Entry 7EJX (electron microscopy, 2.40 A resolution); this record covers chains B and S of the 5 polymer chains in the assembly.

== Chain B ==
Molecule: Guanine nucleotide-binding protein G(I)/G(S)/G(T) subunit beta-1
Organism: Homo sapiens
Reference sequence: P62873 (GBB1_HUMAN); numbering as in UniProt (aligned over 2-340)
Amino-acid sequence (357 residues; row label = number of the first residue in the row; numbers below 1 keep their minus sign (His-16 is residue -16)):
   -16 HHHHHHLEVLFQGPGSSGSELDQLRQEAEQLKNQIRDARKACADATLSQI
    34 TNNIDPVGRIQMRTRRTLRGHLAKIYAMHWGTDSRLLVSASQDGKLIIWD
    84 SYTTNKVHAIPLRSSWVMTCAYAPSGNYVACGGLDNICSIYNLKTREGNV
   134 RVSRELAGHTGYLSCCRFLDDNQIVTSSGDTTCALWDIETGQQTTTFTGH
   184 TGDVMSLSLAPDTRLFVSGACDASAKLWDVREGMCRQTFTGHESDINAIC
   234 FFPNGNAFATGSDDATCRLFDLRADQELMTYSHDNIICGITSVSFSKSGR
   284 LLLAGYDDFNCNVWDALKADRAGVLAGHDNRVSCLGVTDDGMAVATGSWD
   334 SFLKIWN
Unresolved in the structure: -16 to 3
Construct notes: expression tag (-16 to 1)
UniProt features mapped onto this chain:
  - modified residue: Ser2 (N-acetylserine), His266 (Phosphohistidine)
  - natural variant: Leu30 (L30F: In MRD42; uncertain significance), Arg52 (R52G: In MRD42), Gly64 (G64V: In MRD42), Asp76 (D76E: In MRD42; D76G: In MRD42), Gly77 (G77S: In MRD42), Lys78 (K78R: In MRD42), Ile80 (I80N: In MRD42; I80T: In MRD42), His91 (H91R: In MRD42; uncertain significance), Ala92 (A92T: In MRD42), Pro94 (P94S: In MRD42), Leu95 (L95P: In MRD42), Arg96 (R96L: In MRD42), 5 further natural variant entries in UniProt

== Chain S ==
Molecule: scFv16
Organism: Mus musculus
Notes: antibody fragment or engineered binder
Amino-acid sequence (259 residues; row label = number of the first residue in the row; note: 2 numbers in that range are skipped by the numbering (no residue carries them; nothing is unmodelled there); a row labelled like 121A-121N holds insertion residues (121A, then the next letters in order)):
     1 DVQLVESGGGLVQPGGSRKLSCSASGFAFSSFGMHWVRQAPEKGLEWVAY
    51 ISSGSGTIYYADTVKGRFTISRDDPKNTLFLQMTSLRSEDTAMYYCVRSI
   101 YYYGSSPFDFWGQGTTLTVSS
121A-121N GGGGSGGGGSGGGG
   124 SDIVMTQATSSVPVTPGESVSISCRSSKSLLHSNGNTYLYWFLQRPGQSP
   174 QLLIYRMSNLASGVPDRFSGSGSGTAFTLTISRLEAEDVGVYYCMQHLEY
   224 PLTFGAGTKLELKAAAHHHHHHHH
Unresolved in the structure: 121A-121N, 236-247
Cystine bridges: Cys22-Cys96, Cys147-Cys217

== Interface between chain B and chain S ==
Residue-residue contacts (13):
  Asp66(B) - Tyr103(S)
  Arg68(B) - Tyr103(S)
  Leu69(B) - Tyr103(S)  hydrophobic
  Val90(B) - Tyr102(S)  hydrophobic
  Arg129(B) - Val2(S)
  Arg129(B) - Arg98(S)  hydrogen bond (backbone-side chain)
  Arg129(B) - Asp109(S)  salt bridge
  Glu130(B) - Gly26(S)
  Glu130(B) - Phe27(S)
  Glu130(B) - Ala28(S)  hydrogen bond (backbone-backbone)
  Glu130(B) - Phe32(S)
  Gly131(B) - Phe32(S)
  Gly131(B) - Ile100(S)
Interface residues without a listed pair, chain B (9 interface residues in all): His91, Asn132
Interface residues without a listed pair, chain S (12 interface residues in all): Phe110, Ser185

== In short ==
9 residues of chain B and 12 residues of chain S are in contact; the contacts include 2 hydrogen bonds and 1
salt bridge. Polar contacts include Arg129(B)-Asp109(S), Arg129(B)-Arg98(S) and Glu130(B)-Ala28(S).
Chain B is Guanine nucleotide-binding protein G(I)/G(S)/G(T) subunit beta-1 (Homo sapiens) and chain S is
scFv16 (Mus musculus); the structure, Structure of the GPR88-Gi1 signaling complex bound to a synthetic
ligand, was determined by electron microscopy.
